PDB entry 7F64 | electron microscopy, 2.42 A resolution | chains E and I of the 12 polymer chains in the assembly

# Chain E
Name: Translation initiation factor eIF-2B subunit gamma
Source organism: Homo sapiens
Reference sequence: Q9NR50 (EI2BG_HUMAN); numbering as in UniProt (aligned over 1-452)
Sequence (452 residues; each row starts with the number of its first residue):
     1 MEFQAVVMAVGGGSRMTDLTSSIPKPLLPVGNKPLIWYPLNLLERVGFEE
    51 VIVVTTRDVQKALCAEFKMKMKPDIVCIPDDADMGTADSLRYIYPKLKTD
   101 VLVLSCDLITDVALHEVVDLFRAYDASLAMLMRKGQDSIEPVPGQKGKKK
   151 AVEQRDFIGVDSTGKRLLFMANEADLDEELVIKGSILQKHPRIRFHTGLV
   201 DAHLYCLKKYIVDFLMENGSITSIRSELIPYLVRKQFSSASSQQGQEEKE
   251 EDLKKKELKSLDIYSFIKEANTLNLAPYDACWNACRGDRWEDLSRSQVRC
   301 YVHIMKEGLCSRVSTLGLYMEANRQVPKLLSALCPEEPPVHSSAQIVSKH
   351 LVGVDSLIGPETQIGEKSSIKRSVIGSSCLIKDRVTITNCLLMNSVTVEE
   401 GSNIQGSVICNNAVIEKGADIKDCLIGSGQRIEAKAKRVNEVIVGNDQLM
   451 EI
Disordered / not traced: 11-26, 137-153, 239-258, 296-452
Swiss-Prot annotation at these positions:
  - modified residue: Met-1 (N-acetylmethionine), Ser-260 (Phosphoserine)
  - natural variant: Leu-27 (L27Q: In VWM3), Gly-47 (G47E: In VWM3), Ala-87 (A87V: In VWM3), Arg-225 (R225Q: In VWM3), Ile-346 (I346T: In VWM3)

# Chain I
Name: Translation initiation factor eIF-2B subunit epsilon
Source organism: Homo sapiens
Reference sequence: Q13144 (EI2BE_HUMAN); numbering as in UniProt (aligned over 1-721)
Sequence (721 residues; each row starts with the number of its first residue):
     1 MAAPVVAPPGVVVSRANKRSGAGPGGSGGGGARGAEEEPPPPLQAVLVAD
    51 SFDRRFFPISKDQPRVLLPLANVALIDYTLEFLTATGVQETFVFCCWKAA
   101 QIKEHLLKSKWCRPTSLNVVRIITSELYRSLGDVLRDVDAKALVRSDFLL
   151 VYGDVISNINITRALEEHRLRRKLEKNVSVMTMIFKESSPSHPTRCHEDN
   201 VVVAVDSTTNRVLHFQKTQGLRRFAFPLSLFQGSSDGVEVRYDLLDCHIS
   251 ICSPQVAQLFTDNFDYQTRDDFVRGLLVNEEILGNQIHMHVTAKEYGARV
   301 SNLHMYSAVCADVIRRWVYPLTPEANFTDSTTQSCTHSRHNIYRGPEVSL
   351 GHGSILEENVLLGSGTVIGSNCFITNSVIGPGCHIGDNVVLDQTYLWQGV
   401 RVAAGAQIHQSLLCDNAEVKERVTLKPRSVLTSQVVVGPNITLPEGSVIS
   451 LHPPDAEEDEDDGEFSDDSGADQEKDKVKMKGYNPAEVGAAGKGYLWKAA
   501 GMNMEEEEELQQNLWGLKINMEEESESESEQSMDSEEPDSRGGSPQMDDI
   551 KVFQNEVLGTLQRGKEENISCDNLVLEINSLKYAYNISLKEVMQVLSHVV
   601 LEFPLQQMDSPLDSSRYCALLLPLLKAWSPVFRNYIKRAADHLEALAAIE
   651 DFFLEHEALGISMAKVLMAFYQLEILAEETILSWFSQRDTTDKGQQLRKN
   701 QQLQRFIQWLKEAEEESSEDD
Disordered / not traced: 1-39, 467-721
Swiss-Prot annotation at these positions:
  - modified residue: Ala-2 (N-acetylalanine), Arg-19 (Omega-N-methylarginine), Ser-27 (Phosphoserine), Ser-130 (Phosphoserine), Thr-322 (Phosphothreonine), Ser-450 (Phosphoserine), Ser-466 (Phosphoserine), Ser-469 (Phosphoserine), Ser-532 (Phosphoserine), Ser-540 (Phosphoserine), Ser-544 (Phosphoserine), Ser-717 (Phosphoserine)
  - cross-link (Glycyl lysine isopeptide (Lys-Gly)): Lys-61 (interchain with G-Cter in ubiquitin), Lys-103 (interchain with G-Cter in ubiquitin), Lys-141 (interchain with G-Cter in ubiquitin), Lys-217 (interchain with G-Cter in ubiquitin)
  - natural variant: Asp-62 (D62V: In VWM5), Leu-68 (L68S: In VWM5), Val-73 (V73G: In VWM5), Ala-74 (A74T: In VWM5), Thr-91 (T91A: In VWM5), Leu-106 (L106F: In VWM5), Arg-113 (R113C: In VWM5; R113H: In VWM5), Arg-195 (R195C: In VWM5; R195H: In VWM5), Arg-269 (R269G: In VWM5; R269Q: In VWM5), Asp-270 (D270H: In VWM5), Arg-299 (R299H: In VWM5), Cys-310 (C310F: In VWM5), 9 further natural variant entries in UniProt

# How chain E and chain I interact
Contacting residue pairs (47; chain E residue first):
  Arg-155(E) / Leu-228(I)
  Arg-155(E) / Phe-231(I)  hydrogen bond (side chain-backbone)
  Arg-155(E) / Gln-232(I)
  Phe-157(E) / Leu-228(I)  hydrophobic
  Phe-157(E) / Phe-231(I)  hydrophobic
  Leu-176(E) / Leu-228(I)  hydrophobic
  Glu-178(E) / Pro-227(I)
  Glu-178(E) / Leu-228(I)
  Glu-179(E) / Ala-225(I)
  Glu-179(E) / Phe-226(I)
  Glu-179(E) / Leu-228(I)
  Leu-180(E) / Phe-224(I)
  Leu-180(E) / Ala-225(I)
  Leu-180(E) / Phe-226(I)  hydrogen bond (backbone-backbone)
  Leu-180(E) / Leu-228(I)
  Val-181(E) / Arg-223(I)
  Val-181(E) / Phe-224(I)
  Val-181(E) / Ala-225(I)  hydrophobic
  Ile-182(E) / Arg-223(I)
  Ile-182(E) / Phe-224(I)  hydrogen bond (backbone-backbone)
  Ile-182(E) / Phe-226(I)  hydrophobic
  Lys-183(E) / Arg-222(I)
  Lys-183(E) / Arg-223(I)
  Gly-184(E) / Arg-222(I)  hydrogen bond (backbone-backbone)
  Gly-184(E) / Phe-224(I)
  Leu-187(E) / Phe-224(I)  hydrophobic
  Leu-187(E) / Tyr-242(I)
  Gln-188(E) / Pro-190(I)
  Pro-191(E) / Val-240(I)
  Pro-191(E) / Arg-241(I)
  Pro-191(E) / Tyr-242(I)  hydrogen bond (backbone-backbone)
  Pro-191(E) / Asp-243(I)
  Arg-192(E) / Glu-239(I)  salt bridge
  Arg-192(E) / Val-240(I)
  Arg-192(E) / Arg-241(I)
  Arg-192(E) / Asp-243(I)
  Ile-193(E) / Glu-239(I)
  Ile-193(E) / Val-240(I)  hydrogen bond (backbone-backbone)
  Arg-194(E) / Asp-236(I)
  Arg-194(E) / Gly-237(I)
  Arg-194(E) / Val-238(I)
  Phe-195(E) / Phe-231(I)  hydrophobic
  Phe-195(E) / Val-238(I)  hydrogen bond (backbone-backbone)
  Phe-195(E) / Val-240(I)  hydrophobic
  Thr-197(E) / Phe-231(I)
  Thr-197(E) / Ser-235(I)  hydrogen bond (side chain-backbone)
  Gly-198(E) / Ser-235(I)
Other interface residues (no listed pair), chain E (20 interface residues in all): His-196
Other interface residues (no listed pair), chain I (21 interface residues in all): Val-202, Ser-234

# Overview
The interface between chain E and chain I involves 20 residues on one side and 21 on the other, with 8
hydrogen bonds and 1 salt bridge. Among the polar pairs are Arg-192(E)/Glu-239(I), Arg-155(E)/Phe-231(I) and
Thr-197(E)/Ser-235(I).
Chain E is Translation initiation factor eIF-2B subunit gamma and chain I is Translation initiation factor
eIF-2B subunit epsilon, both from Homo sapiens; the structure, eIF2B-SFSV NSs, was determined by electron
microscopy, deposited together with 7F66, 7F67 and 7VLK.
